Entry 7X90 (electron microscopy, 4.20 A resolution (low resolution: residue-level contacts below are approximate; hydrogen-bond / salt-bridge calls are withheld)); this record covers chains E and F of the 3 polymer chains in the assembly.

Chain E:
Molecule: Ab326 heavy chain
Organism: Homo sapiens
Chain sequence (262 residues; numbered -25 to 236; the number before each row is that of its first residue; numbers below 1 keep their minus sign (Met-25 is residue -25)):
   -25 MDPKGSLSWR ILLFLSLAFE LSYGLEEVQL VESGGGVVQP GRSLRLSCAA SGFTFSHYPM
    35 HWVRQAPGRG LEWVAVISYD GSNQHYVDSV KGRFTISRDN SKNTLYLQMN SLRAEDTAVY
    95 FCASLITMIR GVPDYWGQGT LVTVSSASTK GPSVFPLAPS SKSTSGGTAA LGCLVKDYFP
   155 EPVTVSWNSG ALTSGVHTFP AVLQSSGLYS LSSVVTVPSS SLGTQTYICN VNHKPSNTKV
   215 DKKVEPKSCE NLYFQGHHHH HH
Not modelled in the structure: -25 to 1, 121-236
Disulfides: Cys22-Cys96

Chain F:
Molecule: Ab326 light chain
Organism: Homo sapiens
Chain sequence (240 residues; numbered -25 to 214; the number before each row is that of its first residue; numbers below 1 keep their minus sign (Met-25 is residue -25)):
   -25 MDPKGSLSWR ILLFLSLAFE LSYGLEDIQM TQSPSSLSAS VGDRVTITCR ASQSISNYLN
    35 WYQQKPGKAP NLLIFAASSL QSGVPSRFSG SGSGTEFTLT ISSLQPEDFA AYYCLQTYST
    95 PRTFGQGTRL EIKRTVAAPS VFIFPPSDEQ LKSGTASVVC LLNNFYPREA KVQWKVDNAL
   155 QSGNSQESVT EQDSKDSTYS LSSTLTLSKA DYEKHKVYAC EVTHQGLSSP VTKSFNRGEC
Not modelled in the structure: -25 to 0, 108-214
Disulfides: Cys23-Cys88

Interface between chain E and chain F:
Residue-residue contacts (32; chain E residue first):
  His35(E) with Arg96(F)
  Val37(E) with Phe98(F)
  Gln39(E) with Gln38(F)
  Arg43(E) with Tyr87(F)
  Gly44(E) with Tyr87(F); Gln100(F)
  Leu45(E) with Gln38(F); Tyr87(F); Phe98(F)
  Glu46(E) with Phe98(F)
  Trp47(E) with Thr94(F); Pro95(F); Arg96(F); Phe98(F)
  His59(E) with Thr94(F)
  Ile100(E) with Asn34(F); Leu46(F); Phe49(F); Thr91(F)
  Thr101(E) with Thr91(F); Arg96(F)
  Met102(E) with Asn31(F); Tyr32(F); Phe49(F); Ala50(F)
  Ile103(E) with Phe49(F)
  Arg104(E) with Phe49(F)
  Asp108(E) with Leu46(F); Gln55(F)
  Trp110(E) with Tyr36(F); Pro44(F)
  Gly111(E) with Ala43(F)
Interface residues without a listed pair, chain E (20 interface residues in all): Phe95, Leu99, Gln112
Interface residues without a listed pair, chain F (20 interface residues in all): Leu54, Gly99

In short:
The chain E/chain F interface involves 20 residues from each chain.
Chain E is Ab326 heavy chain and chain F is Ab326 light chain, both from Homo sapiens; the structure, The
SARS-CoV-2 receptor binding domain bound with the Fab fragment of a human neutralizing antibody Ab326, was
determined by electron microscopy (same publication as 7X8W, 7X8Y, 7X8Z, 7X91 and 7X92).
